8DN7 - chains D and H of the 3 polymer chains in the assembly; structure by X-ray diffraction, 2.00 A resolution.

Chain D:
Molecule: fabax9 Heavy Chain
From: synthetic construct
Amino-acid sequence (245 residues; each row starts with the number of its first residue):
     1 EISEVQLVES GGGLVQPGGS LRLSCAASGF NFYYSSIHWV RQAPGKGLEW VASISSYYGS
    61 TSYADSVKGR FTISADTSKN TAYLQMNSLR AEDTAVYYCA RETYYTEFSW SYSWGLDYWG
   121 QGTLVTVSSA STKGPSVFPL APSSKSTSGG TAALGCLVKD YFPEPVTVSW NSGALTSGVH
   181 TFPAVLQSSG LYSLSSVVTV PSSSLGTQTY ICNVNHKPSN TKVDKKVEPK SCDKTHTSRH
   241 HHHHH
Not modelled in the structure: 1-4, 145-148, 233-245
Disulfides: Cys25-Cys99, Cys156-Cys212

Chain H:
Molecule: fabax9 Light Chain
From: synthetic construct
Amino-acid sequence (217 residues; numbered 1 to 217; the number before each row is that of its first residue):
     1 SDIQMTQSPS SLSASVGDRV TITCRASQSV SSAVAWYQQK PGKAPKLLIY SASSLYSGVP
    61 SRFSGSRSGT DFTLTISSLQ PEDFATYYCQ QSSIVWEPIT FGQGTKVEIK RTVAAPSVFI
   121 FPPSDSQLKS GTASVVCLLN NFYPREAKVQ WKVDNALQSG NSQESVTEQD SKDSTYSLSS
   181 TLTLSKADYE KHKVYACEVT HQGLSSPVTK SFNRGEC
Not modelled in the structure: 1-2
Disulfides: Cys24-Cys89, Cys137-Cys197

Chain D / chain H interface:
Inter-chain disulfides: Cys232(D)-Cys217(H)
Residue-residue contacts (83):
  His38(D) - Ile99(H)
  Val40(D) - Phe101(H)  hydrophobic
  Gln42(D) - Gln39(H)  hydrogen bond
  Gln42(D) - Tyr88(H)
  Gly47(D) - Tyr88(H)
  Leu48(D) - Gln39(H)
  Leu48(D) - Pro45(H)  hydrophobic
  Leu48(D) - Tyr88(H)
  Leu48(D) - Phe101(H)
  Trp50(D) - Pro98(H)  hydrophobic
  Trp50(D) - Ile99(H)
  Trp50(D) - Phe101(H)
  Tyr58(D) - Trp96(H)  hydrophobic
  Ser60(D) - Trp96(H)
  Ser62(D) - Trp96(H)  hydrogen bond (side chain-backbone)
  Tyr98(D) - Gln39(H)
  Tyr98(D) - Lys43(H)  hydrogen bond (side chain-backbone)
  Tyr98(D) - Ala44(H)  hydrophobic
  Glu102(D) - Ser92(H)  hydrogen bond
  Tyr104(D) - Ser93(H)  hydrogen bond (side chain-backbone)
  Tyr104(D) - Ile94(H)
  Tyr104(D) - Val95(H)  hydrogen bond (side chain-backbone)
  Tyr104(D) - Trp96(H)  hydrogen bond (side chain-backbone)
  Thr106(D) - Ile94(H)
  Thr106(D) - Val95(H)  hydrogen bond (side chain-backbone)
  Thr106(D) - Trp96(H)
  Glu107(D) - Ile94(H)
  Glu107(D) - Val95(H)
  Phe108(D) - Ile94(H)
  Trp110(D) - Ile94(H)
  Ser111(D) - Ser93(H)
  Ser111(D) - Ile94(H)
  Tyr112(D) - Tyr50(H)
  Tyr112(D) - Ser51(H)
  Ser113(D) - Tyr50(H)
  Ser113(D) - Ser92(H)
  Trp114(D) - Leu47(H)
  Trp114(D) - Tyr50(H)
  Gly115(D) - Tyr37(H)
  Gly115(D) - Leu47(H)
  Leu116(D) - Tyr37(H)  hydrogen bond (backbone-side chain)
  Leu116(D) - Leu47(H)
  Leu116(D) - Gln90(H)
  Asp117(D) - Leu47(H)
  Asp117(D) - Tyr56(H)
  Trp119(D) - Tyr37(H)  hydrophobic
  Trp119(D) - Ala44(H)  hydrophobic
  Trp119(D) - Pro45(H)
  Gly120(D) - Ala44(H)
  Phe138(D) - Ser124(H)
  Phe138(D) - Gln127(H)
  Pro139(D) - Ser124(H)
  Pro139(D) - Ser126(H)
  Leu140(D) - Phe121(H)  hydrophobic
  Leu140(D) - Val136(H)  hydrophobic
  Ala141(D) - Phe121(H)
  Ala153(D) - Phe119(H)  hydrophobic
  Ala153(D) - Phe121(H)
  Leu157(D) - Ser134(H)
  Lys159(D) - Ser134(H)  hydrogen bond
  Lys159(D) - Thr183(H)
  His180(D) - Asn140(H)
  His180(D) - Asn141(H)  hydrogen bond
  His180(D) - Ser177(H)  hydrogen bond
  Phe182(D) - Leu138(H)  hydrophobic
  Phe182(D) - Ser165(H)
  Phe182(D) - Thr167(H)
  Phe182(D) - Ser177(H)
  Phe182(D) - Leu178(H)
  Phe182(D) - Ser179(H)
  Pro183(D) - Ser165(H)  hydrogen bond (backbone-side chain)
  Pro183(D) - Val166(H)
  Val185(D) - Gln163(H)
  Val185(D) - Glu164(H)
  Val185(D) - Ser165(H)
  Leu186(D) - Gln163(H)  hydrogen bond (backbone-side chain)
  Gln187(D) - Gln163(H)
  Ser195(D) - Ser179(H)
  Val197(D) - Leu138(H)  hydrophobic
  Thr199(D) - Asn140(H)
  Lys230(D) - Asp125(H)
  Lys230(D) - Cys217(H)
  Cys232(D) - Cys217(H)  disulfide
Interface residues without a listed pair, chain D (51 interface residues in all): Lys46, Thr61, Tyr63, Tyr118, Thr151, Leu154, Thr181, Ser231
Interface residues without a listed pair, chain H (45 interface residues in all): Ala33, Gly42, Ser54, Thr132, Asp170

Summary:
The interface between chain D and chain H involves 51 residues on one side and 45 on the other; the contacts
include 1 disulfide bond and 14 hydrogen bonds. Polar pairs include Gln42(D)-Gln39(H), Ser62(D)-Trp96(H) and
Tyr98(D)-Lys43(H).
Here chain D is fabax9 Heavy Chain and chain H is fabax9 Light Chain, both from synthetic construct. Entry
8DN7 (The crystal structure of the Pisum sativum Toc75 POTRA domains in complex with fab ax9) was determined
by X-ray diffraction together with 8DN6 from the same study.
